Entry 8WW9 (electron microscopy, 3.55 A resolution); this record covers chains J and K of the 16 polymer chains in the assembly.

[Chain J (and K)]
Molecule: Putative primase C962R
From: African swine fever virus
Notes: chain K of this document is another copy of the same molecule, construct and numbering; everything in this record applies to it too
UniProtKB: A0A2X0TKI6 (A0A2X0TKI6_ASF); residue numbers follow UniProt; this construct covers 1-962
Chain sequence (972 residues; row label = number of the first residue in the row):
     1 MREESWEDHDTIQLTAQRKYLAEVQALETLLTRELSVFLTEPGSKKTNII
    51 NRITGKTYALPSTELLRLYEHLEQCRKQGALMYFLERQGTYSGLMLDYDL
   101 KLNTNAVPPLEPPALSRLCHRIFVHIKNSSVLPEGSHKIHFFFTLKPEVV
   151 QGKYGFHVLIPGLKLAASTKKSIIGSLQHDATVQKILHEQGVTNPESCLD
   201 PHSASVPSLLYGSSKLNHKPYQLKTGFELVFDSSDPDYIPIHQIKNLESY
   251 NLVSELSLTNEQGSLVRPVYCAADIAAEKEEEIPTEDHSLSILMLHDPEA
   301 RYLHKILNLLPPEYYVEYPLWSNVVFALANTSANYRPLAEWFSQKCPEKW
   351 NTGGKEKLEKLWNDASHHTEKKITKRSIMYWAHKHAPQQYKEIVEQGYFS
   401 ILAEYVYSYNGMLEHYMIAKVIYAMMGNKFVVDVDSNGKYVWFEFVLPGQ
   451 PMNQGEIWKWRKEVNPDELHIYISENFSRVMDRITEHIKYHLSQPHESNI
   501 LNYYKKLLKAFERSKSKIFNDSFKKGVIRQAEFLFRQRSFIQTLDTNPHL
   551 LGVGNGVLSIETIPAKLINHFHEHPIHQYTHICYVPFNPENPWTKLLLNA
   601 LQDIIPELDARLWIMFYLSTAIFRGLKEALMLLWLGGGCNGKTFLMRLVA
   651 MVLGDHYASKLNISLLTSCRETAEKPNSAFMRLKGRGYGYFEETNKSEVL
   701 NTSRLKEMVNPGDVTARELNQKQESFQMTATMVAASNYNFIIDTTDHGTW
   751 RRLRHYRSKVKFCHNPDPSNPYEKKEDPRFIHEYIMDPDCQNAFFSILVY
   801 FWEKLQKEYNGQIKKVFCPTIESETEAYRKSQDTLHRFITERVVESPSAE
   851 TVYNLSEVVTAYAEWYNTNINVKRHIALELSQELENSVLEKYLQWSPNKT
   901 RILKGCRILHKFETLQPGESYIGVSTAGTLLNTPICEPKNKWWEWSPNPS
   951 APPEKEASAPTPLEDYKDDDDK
Unresolved in the structure: 1-10, 133-138, 270-288, 842-855, 916-934, 951-972 (chain K: 1-10, 133-138, 270-288, 842-855, 912-934, 951-972)
Differences from the reference sequence: expression tag (963-972)
Residues lining bound ligands: ADP (adenosine-5'-diphosphate): Ala-600, Leu-601, Asp-603, Ile-604, Cys-639, Asn-640, Gly-641, Lys-642, Thr-643, Phe-644, Glu-693, Asn-737, Phe-762, Lys-775, Glu-776, Asp-777, Pro-778, Phe-780, Ile-781

[How chain J and chain K interact]
Pairs across the interface (70; chain J residue first):
  Pro-451(J) with Arg-538(K)
  Asn-453(J) with Arg-538(K); Ser-539(K), hydrogen bond (side chain-backbone)
  Asn-465(J) with Tyr-440(K), hydrogen bond (backbone-side chain)
  Asp-467(J) with Tyr-440(K), hydrogen bond; Phe-533(K); Arg-536(K), salt bridge
  Glu-468(J) with Arg-538(K), salt bridge
  His-470(J) with Phe-533(K)
  Ile-471(J) with Tyr-416(K); Phe-533(K), hydrophobic; Leu-534(K), hydrophobic
  Ser-474(J) with Tyr-416(K)
  Glu-475(J) with Tyr-405(K); Tyr-416(K), hydrogen bond; Lys-420(K), salt bridge
  Arg-483(J) with Arg-33(K)
  Glu-486(J) with Thr-29(K); Arg-33(K), salt bridge
  Ser-516(J) with Glu-414(K)
  Phe-519(J) with Tyr-405(K), hydrophobic; Tyr-409(K); Glu-414(K); His-415(K); Tyr-416(K), hydrophobic; Lys-420(K)
  Asn-520(J) with His-415(K)
  Asp-521(J) with His-415(K); Gly-526(K); Arg-529(K), salt bridge; Gln-530(K), hydrogen bond
  Lys-524(J) with Tyr-416(K); Gln-530(K), hydrogen bond
  Cys-639(J) with His-747(K), hydrogen bond; Gly-748(K)
  Lys-660(J) with Val-714(K)
  Asn-662(J) with Ala-673(K)
  Ser-664(J) with Ala-673(K)
  Lys-675(J) with Glu-674(K)
  Asn-677(J) with Arg-717(K), hydrogen bond
  Ser-678(J) with Arg-717(K), hydrogen bond
  Arg-682(J) with Gln-723(K)
  Glu-693(J) with Lys-706(K), hydrogen bond (backbone-side chain); Glu-707(K)
  Thr-694(J) with Arg-670(K); Lys-706(K)
  Asn-695(J) with Arg-670(K); Thr-702(K), hydrogen bond (side chain-backbone); Ser-703(K); Lys-706(K), hydrogen bond
  Lys-696(J) with Arg-670(K); Glu-879(K)
  Asn-737(J) with Asp-746(K), hydrogen bond
  Tyr-738(J) with Thr-745(K); Glu-879(K); Glu-883(K), hydrogen bond
  Asn-739(J) with Leu-878(K)
  His-764(J) with His-747(K), hydrogen bond
  Glu-776(J) with His-747(K), salt bridge
  His-782(J) with Leu-626(K); Pro-711(K)
  Thr-840(J) with Asn-898(K), hydrogen bond (backbone-side chain)
  Glu-841(J) with Thr-900(K)
  Asn-867(J) with Arg-874(K), hydrogen bond (backbone-side chain)
  Asn-869(J) with Ala-877(K)
  Ile-870(J) with Arg-874(K); Ile-876(K)
  Asn-871(J) with Arg-874(K)
  Val-872(J) with Arg-874(K)
  Phe-912(J) with Ser-896(K)
Interface residues without a listed pair, chain J (47 interface residues in all): Met-452, Lys-525, Ser-697, Glu-698, Met-786
Interface residues without a listed pair, chain K (49 interface residues in all): Met-417, Glu-532, Gln-542, Asn-701, Arg-704, His-875, Pro-897

[Overview]
47 residues of chain J face 49 of chain K across their interface; the contacts include 17 hydrogen bonds and 6
salt bridges. Among the polar pairs are Asp-467(J)/Arg-536(K), Glu-468(J)/Arg-538(K) and
Glu-475(J)/Lys-420(K). Bound to chain J: ADP.
Chain J and chain K are both Putative primase C962R (African swine fever virus); the structure, Structure of
ADP-Form AsfvPrimPol Dodecamer, was determined by electron microscopy.
